PDB entry 4YE4 | X-ray diffraction, 2.72 A resolution | chains H and L of the 3 polymer chains in the assembly

Chain H:
Protein: Heavy chain human antibody HJ16
From: Homo sapiens
Notes: antibody fragment or engineered binder
Chain sequence (228 residues; numbered 1 to 228; the number before each row is that of its first residue):
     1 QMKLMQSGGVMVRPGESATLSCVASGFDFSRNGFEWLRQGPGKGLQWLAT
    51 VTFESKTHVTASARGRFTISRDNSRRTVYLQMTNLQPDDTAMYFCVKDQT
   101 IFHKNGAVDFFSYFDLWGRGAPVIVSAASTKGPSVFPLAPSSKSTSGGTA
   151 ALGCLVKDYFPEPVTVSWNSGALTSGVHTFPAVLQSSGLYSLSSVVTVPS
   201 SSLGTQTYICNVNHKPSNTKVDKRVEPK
Disordered / not traced: 1
Disulfides: C22-C95, C154-C210

Chain L:
Protein: Light chain of HJ16
From: Homo sapiens
Chain sequence (218 residues; numbered 1 to 218; the number before each row is that of its first residue):
     1 DVVMTQSPEFLAVSLGERATLECKSSHSLLYAPYDKDALVWYQQKPGQPP
    51 KLLLDWASSRRSGVSDRFSATSASGRYFTLTISNFRADDVATYYCQQTRW
   101 TPPTFGGGTKVDLNRTVAAPSVFIFPPSDEQLKSGTASVVCLLNNFYPRE
   151 AKVQWKVDNALQSGNSQESVTEQDSKDSTYSLSSTLTLSKADYEKHKVYA
   201 CEVTHQGLSSPVTKSFNR
Disordered / not traced: 1
Disulfides: C23-C95, C141-C201

How chain H and chain L interact:
Residue-residue contacts (74):
  L37(H) - F105(L)  hydrophobic
  Q39(H) - Q44(L)  hydrogen bond
  Q39(H) - Y94(L)
  K43(H) - Y94(L)
  G44(H) - Y94(L)  hydrogen bond (backbone-side chain)
  L45(H) - Y94(L)  hydrophobic
  L45(H) - F105(L)  hydrophobic
  W47(H) - P102(L)  hydrophobic
  W47(H) - P103(L)  hydrophobic
  F94(H) - P49(L)  hydrophobic
  I101(H) - Y34(L)
  H103(H) - Y34(L)
  D109(H) - Y31(L)
  D109(H) - Y34(L)  hydrogen bond
  F111(H) - Y31(L)  hydrophobic
  F111(H) - Y34(L)  hydrophobic
  F111(H) - T98(L)
  S112(H) - Q96(L)  hydrogen bond (backbone-side chain)
  S112(H) - T98(L)  hydrogen bond (backbone-side chain)
  S112(H) - P103(L)
  Y113(H) - V40(L)  hydrophobic
  Y113(H) - Y42(L)
  Y113(H) - L52(L)  hydrophobic
  Y113(H) - D55(L)  hydrogen bond
  Y113(H) - W56(L)
  Y113(H) - Q96(L)
  Y113(H) - T98(L)
  F114(H) - Y42(L)  hydrogen bond (backbone-side chain)
  F114(H) - L52(L)
  F114(H) - Q96(L)
  D115(H) - L52(L)
  D115(H) - R61(L)
  W117(H) - Y42(L)  hydrophobic
  W117(H) - P49(L)  hydrophobic
  W117(H) - P50(L)
  G118(H) - P49(L)
  F136(H) - S128(L)
  F136(H) - Q131(L)
  P137(H) - S128(L)
  P137(H) - E130(L)
  L138(H) - F125(L)  hydrophobic
  L138(H) - V140(L)  hydrophobic
  A139(H) - F125(L)
  K143(H) - I124(L)  hydrogen bond (backbone-backbone)
  K143(H) - S215(L)
  K143(H) - F216(L)
  S144(H) - F123(L)
  S144(H) - I124(L)  hydrogen bond (side chain-backbone)
  S144(H) - F125(L)
  S146(H) - F123(L)
  A151(H) - F123(L)  hydrophobic
  A151(H) - F125(L)
  L155(H) - Q131(L)
  L155(H) - S138(L)
  K157(H) - Q131(L)  hydrogen bond
  K157(H) - T136(L)
  K157(H) - S138(L)  hydrogen bond
  H178(H) - N144(L)
  H178(H) - N145(L)
  H178(H) - S181(L)
  F180(H) - L142(L)  hydrophobic
  F180(H) - S169(L)
  F180(H) - T171(L)
  F180(H) - S181(L)
  F180(H) - L182(L)
  F180(H) - S183(L)
  P181(H) - S169(L)  hydrogen bond (backbone-side chain)
  P181(H) - V170(L)
  V183(H) - Q167(L)
  V183(H) - E168(L)
  L184(H) - Q167(L)  hydrogen bond (backbone-side chain)
  Q185(H) - Q167(L)
  T197(H) - N144(L)
  K223(H) - E130(L)
Also at the interface, not in a pair above, chain H (44 interface residues in all): E35, Q46, R119, V135, T145, T149, L152, S193, V195
Also at the interface, not in a pair above, chain L (40 interface residues in all): D174

In short:
Chain H and chain L form an interface of 44 and 40 residues respectively, with 13 hydrogen bonds. Polar pairs
include Q39(H)-Q44(L), G44(H)-Y94(L) and D109(H)-Y34(L).
Chain H is Heavy chain human antibody HJ16 and chain L is Light chain of HJ16, both from Homo sapiens; the
structure, Crystal Structure of Neutralizing Antibody HJ16 in Complex with HIV-1 gp120, was determined by
X-ray diffraction, deposited together with 4YDI, 4YDJ, 4YDK and 4YDL.
